9PAG - chains G and I of the 12 polymer chains in the assembly; structure by electron microscopy, 3.62 A resolution.

Chain G:
Molecule: Syntaxin-1A
Organism: Rattus norvegicus
UniProtKB: P32851 (STX1A_RAT); residue numbers follow UniProt; this construct covers 1-267
Chain sequence (267 residues; numbered 1 to 267; the number before each row is that of its first residue):
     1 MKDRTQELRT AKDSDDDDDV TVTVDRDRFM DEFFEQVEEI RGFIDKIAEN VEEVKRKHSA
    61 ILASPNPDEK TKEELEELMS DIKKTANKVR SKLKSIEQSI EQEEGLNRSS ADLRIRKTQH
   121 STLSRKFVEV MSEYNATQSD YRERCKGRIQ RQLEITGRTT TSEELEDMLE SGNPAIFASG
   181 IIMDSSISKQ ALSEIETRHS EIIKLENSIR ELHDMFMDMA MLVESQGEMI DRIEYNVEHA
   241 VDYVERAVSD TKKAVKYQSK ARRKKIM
Not modelled in the structure: 1-196, 260-267
UniProt features mapped onto this chain:
  - site: Lys253, Ala254 (Microbial infection: Cleavage)
  - modified residue (Phosphoserine): Ser14, Ser64, Ser95, Ser188
  - cross-link (Glycyl lysine isopeptide (Lys-Gly)): Lys252 (interchain with G-Cter in SUMO), Lys253 (interchain with G-Cter in SUMO), Lys256 (interchain with G-Cter in SUMO)

Chain I:
Molecule: Synaptosomal-associated protein 25
Organism: Rattus norvegicus
UniProtKB: P60881 (SNP25_RAT); numbering as in UniProt (aligned over 1-206)
Chain sequence (222 residues; each row starts with the number of its first residue; numbers below 1 keep their minus sign (Met-15 is residue -15)):
   -15 MGSSHHHHHH SQDPNSMAED ADMRNELEEM QRRADQLADE SLESTRRMLQ LVEESKDAGI
    45 RTLVMLDEQG EQLERIEEGM DQINKDMKEA EKNLTDLGKF AGLAVAPANK LKSSDAYKKA
   105 WGNNQDGVVA SQPARVVDER EQMAISGGFI RRVTNDAREN EMDENLEQVS GIIGNLRHMA
   165 LDMGNEIDTQ NRQIDRIMEK ADSNKTRIDE ANQRATKMLG SG
Not modelled in the structure: -15 to 0, 83-129, 205-206
Construct notes: expression tag (-15 to 0); conflict Ala85 (Cys in P60881), Ala88 (Cys in P60881), Ala90 (Cys in P60881), Ala92 (Cys in P60881)
UniProt features mapped onto this chain:
  - region: Gly111 to Val120 (Interaction with ZDHHC13 and ZDHHC17)
  - site ((Microbial infection) Cleavage): Arg180, Ile181, Gln197, Arg198
  - modified residue: Thr138 (Phosphothreonine), Ser154 (Phosphoserine), Ser187 (Phosphoserine)
  - mutagenesis: Val113 (V113A: Inhibits interaction with ZDHHC13 and ZDHHC17), Gln116 (Q116A: Inhibits interaction with ZDHHC13 and ZDHHC17), Pro117 (P117A: Inhibits interaction with ZDHHC13 and ZDHHC17)

How chain G and chain I interact:
Residue-residue contacts (30; chain G residue first):
  Thr197(G) - Ser130(I)
  Arg198(G) - Phe133(I)  hydrogen bond (side chain-backbone)
  Arg198(G) - Ile134(I)
  Arg198(G) - Arg135(I)
  Glu201(G) - Gly132(I)
  Glu201(G) - Phe133(I)
  Leu205(G) - Ser154(I)
  Ile209(G) - Ile157(I)  hydrophobic
  Leu212(G) - Arg161(I)
  Met215(G) - Ala164(I)  hydrophobic
  Met215(G) - Met167(I)  hydrophobic
  Met219(G) - Gly168(I)
  Met219(G) - Ile171(I)  hydrophobic
  Met219(G) - Asp172(I)
  Leu222(G) - Ile171(I)  hydrophobic
  Leu222(G) - Asp172(I)
  Leu222(G) - Asn175(I)
  Gln226(G) - Ile171(I)
  Gln226(G) - Gln174(I)
  Gln226(G) - Asn175(I)  hydrogen bond (side chain-backbone)
  Gln226(G) - Ile178(I)
  Met229(G) - Asn175(I)
  Met229(G) - Ile178(I)  hydrophobic
  Met229(G) - Met182(I)
  Ile230(G) - Ile178(I)  hydrophobic
  Ile233(G) - Met182(I)  hydrophobic
  Asn236(G) - Lys189(I)
  Tyr243(G) - Asp193(I)
  Val244(G) - Ile192(I)  hydrophobic
  Ala247(G) - Asn196(I)
Interface residues without a listed pair, chain G (23 interface residues in all): Ile202, Ser208, Glu211, His239, Ala240, Arg246
Interface residues without a listed pair, chain I (27 interface residues in all): Leu160, Asn169, Asp179, Ile181, Ala185, Asp186

In short:
Chain G and chain I form an interface of 23 and 27 residues respectively, with 2 hydrogen bonds. Polar
contacts include Arg198(G)-Phe133(I) and Gln226(G)-Asn175(I). UniProt lists 3 mutagenesis sites on chain I.
Chain G is Syntaxin-1A and chain I is Synaptosomal-associated protein 25, both from Rattus norvegicus; the
structure, 21bin20S complex (NSF-alphaSNAP-2:1 syntaxin-1a:SNAP-25), non-hydrolyzing, class 7, was determined
by electron microscopy together with 9OJR, 9OJU, 9OJZ, 9OK3, 9OK5, 9OKC and 17 further entries from the same
study.
